Entry 7OE0 (electron microscopy, 2.69 A resolution); this record covers chains A and J of the 20 polymer chains in the assembly.

[Chain A]
Molecule: 16S rRNA
From: Escherichia coli BW25113
Sequence (1542 nucleotides; row label = number of the first residue in the row):
     1 AAAUUGAAGA GUUUGAUCAU GGCUCAGAUU GAACGCUGGC GGCAGGCCUA ACACAUGCAA
    61 GUCGAACGGU AACAGGAAGA AGCUUGCUUC UUUGCUGACG AGUGGCGGAC GGGUGAGUAA
   121 UGUCUGGGAA ACUGCCUGAU GGAGGGGGAU AACUACUGGA AACGGUAGCU AAUACCGCAU
   181 AACGUCGCAA GACCAAAGAG GGGGACCUUC GGGCCUCUUG CCAUCGGAUG UGCCCAGAUG
   241 GGAUUAGCUA GUAGGUGGGG UAACGGCUCA CCUAGGCGAC GAUCCCUAGC UGGUCUGAGA
   301 GGAUGACCAG CCACACUGGA ACUGAGACAC GGUCCAGACU CCUACGGGAG GCAGCAGUGG
   361 GGAAUAUUGC ACAAUGGGCG CAAGCCUGAU GCAGCCAUGC CGCGUGUAUG AAGAAGGCCU
   421 UCGGGUUGUA AAGUACUUUC AGCGGGGAGG AAGGGAGUAA AGUUAAUACC UUUGCUCAUU
   481 GACGUUACCC GCAGAAGAAG CACCGGCUAA CUCCGUGCCA GCAGCCGCGG UAAUACGGAG
   541 GGUGCAAGCG UUAAUCGGAA UUACUGGGCG UAAAGCGCAC GCAGGCGGUU UGUUAAGUCA
   601 GAUGUGAAAU CCCCGGGCUC AACCUGGGAA CUGCAUCUGA UACUGGCAAG CUUGAGUCUC
   661 GUAGAGGGGG GUAGAAUUCC AGGUGUAGCG GUGAAAUGCG UAGAGAUCUG GAGGAAUACC
   721 GGUGGCGAAG GCGGCCCCCU GGACGAAGAC UGACGCUCAG GUGCGAAAGC GUGGGGAGCA
   781 AACAGGAUUA GAUACCCUGG UAGUCCACGC CGUAAACGAU GUCGACUUGG AGGUUGUGCC
   841 CUUGAGGCGU GGCUUCCGGA GCUAACGCGU UAAGUCGACC GCCUGGGGAG UACGGCCGCA
   901 AGGUUAAAAC UCAAAUGAAU UGACGGGGGC CCGCACAAGC GGUGGAGCAU GUGGUUUAAU
   961 UCGAUGCAAC GCGAAGAACC UUACCUGGUC UUGACAUCCA CGGAAGUUUU CAGAGAUGAG
  1021 AAUGUGCCUU CGGGAACCGU GAGACAGGUG CUGCAUGGCU GUCGUCAGCU CGUGUUGUGA
  1081 AAUGUUGGGU UAAGUCCCGC AACGAGCGCA ACCCUUAUCC UUUGUUGCCA GCGGUCCGGC
  1141 CGGGAACUCA AAGGAGACUG CCAGUGAUAA ACUGGAGGAA GGUGGGGAUG ACGUCAAGUC
  1201 AUCAUGGCCC UUACGACCAG GGCUACACAC GUGCUACAAU GGCGCAUACA AAGAGAAGCG
  1261 ACCUCGCGAG AGCAAGCGGA CCUCAUAAAG UGCGUCGUAG UCCGGAUUGG AGUCUGCAAC
  1321 UCGACUCCAU GAAGUCGGAA UCGCUAGUAA UCGUGGAUCA GAAUGCCACG GUGAAUACGU
  1381 UCCCGGGCCU UGUACACACC GCCCGUCACA CCAUGGGAGU GGGUUGCAAA AGAAGUAGGU
  1441 AGCUUAACCU UCGGGAGGGC GCUUACCACU UUGUGAUUCA UGACUGGGGU GAAGUCGUAA
  1501 CAAGGUAACC GUAGGGGAAC CUGCGGUUGG AUCACCUCCU UA
Unresolved in the structure: 1-4, 1398-1408, 1494-1498, 1531-1542
What the authors report for this chain:
  - conformationally variable residues (order/disorder transition): A1398 to U1406, U1495 to U1498

[Chain J]
Name: 30S ribosomal protein S10
From: Escherichia coli BW25113
UniProtKB: A0A6D2XQX6 (A0A6D2XQX6_ECOLI); numbering as in UniProt (aligned over 1-103)
Amino-acid sequence (103 residues; each row starts with the number of its first residue):
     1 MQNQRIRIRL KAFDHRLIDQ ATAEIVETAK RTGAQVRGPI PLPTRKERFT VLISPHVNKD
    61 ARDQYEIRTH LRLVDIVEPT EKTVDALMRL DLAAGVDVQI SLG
Unresolved in the structure: 1-4, 103

[How chain A and chain J interact]
Residue-residue contacts (66; chain A residue first):
  G963(A) with His56(J), hydrogen bond to the sugar; Val57(J), base contact
  A964(A) with His56(J), sugar contact; Val57(J), sugar contact
  A969(A) with Asn58(J), phosphate contact
  C972(A) with Val57(J), hydrogen bond to the sugar; Lys59(J), salt bridge to the phosphate
  G973(A) with Leu52(J), sugar contact; Pro55(J), sugar contact; His56(J), sugar contact; Lys59(J), phosphate contact
  A975(A) with Thr50(J), base contact; Arg62(J), hydrogen bond to the base
  C1059(A) with Ile53(J), sugar contact; Pro55(J), sugar contact
  U1060(A) with Ile53(J), sugar contact; Ser54(J), sugar contact; Pro55(J), sugar contact; Asn58(J), hydrogen bond to the sugar
  G1061(A) with Asn58(J), hydrogen bond to the sugar
  C1114(A) with Arg68(J), hydrogen bond to the phosphate
  U1115(A) with Arg68(J), salt bridge to the phosphate
  U1123(A) with Arg37(J), phosphate contact; Gly38(J), sugar contact; Pro39(J), sugar contact; Ile40(J), sugar contact; Pro41(J), base contact
  G1124(A) with Arg37(J), salt bridge to the phosphate; Ile40(J), sugar contact
  U1125(A) with Arg7(J), sugar contact; Arg37(J), salt bridge to the phosphate; Ile40(J), sugar contact; Leu73(J), sugar contact
  U1126(A) with Arg9(J), hydrogen bond to the base; Leu42(J), base contact; Leu73(J), base contact
  A1150(A) with Pro41(J), hydrogen bond to the sugar; Leu42(J), hydrogen bond to the sugar; Pro43(J), sugar contact
  A1151(A) with Pro41(J), sugar contact; Leu42(J), sugar contact; Pro43(J), sugar contact; Thr44(J), sugar contact; Arg72(J), hydrogen bond to the phosphate
  A1152(A) with His15(J), phosphate contact; Arg16(J), phosphate contact; Asp19(J), sugar contact; His70(J), salt bridge to the phosphate; Arg72(J), salt bridge to the phosphate
  G1153(A) with His15(J), salt bridge to the phosphate
  G1198(A) with His56(J), hydrogen bond to the sugar
  U1199(A) with His56(J), sugar contact
  U1202(A) with Pro55(J), phosphate contact
  G1253(A) with Lys46(J), phosphate contact
  A1254(A) with Arg45(J), salt bridge to the phosphate; Glu47(J), phosphate contact
  G1279(A) with Arg9(J), salt bridge to the phosphate
  A1280(A) with Arg9(J), salt bridge to the phosphate; Leu42(J), phosphate contact; Pro43(J), sugar contact; Leu71(J), phosphate contact
  C1366(A) with Lys59(J), sugar contact; Arg62(J), hydrogen bond to the sugar
  C1367(A) with Thr50(J), hydrogen bond to the sugar; Gln64(J), phosphate contact
  A1368(A) with Gln64(J), hydrogen bond to the phosphate
Other interface residues (no listed pair), chain A (33 interface residues in all): G1058, G1255, G1278, C1281
Other interface residues (no listed pair), chain J (36 interface residues in all): Lys11, Ile18, Ala61, Gln99

[In short]
33 residues of chain A face 36 of chain J across their interface; the contacts include 14 hydrogen bonds and
10 salt bridges. Polar pairs include A975(A)-Arg62(J), U1126(A)-Arg9(J) and G963(A)-His56(J). The paper
reports conformational variability at A1398(A) and U1495(A).
Chain A is 16S rRNA and chain J is 30S ribosomal protein S10, both from Escherichia coli BW25113; the
structure, E. coli pre-30S delta rbfA ribosomal subunit class F, was determined by electron microscopy
together with 7OE1 and 7OI0 from the same study.
